Entry 7XYB (electron microscopy, 3.70 A resolution); this record covers chains D and T of the 9 polymer chains in the assembly.

[Chain D]
Molecule: DNA-directed RNA polymerase subunit beta'
Organism: Pseudomonas aeruginosa
Notes: EC 2.7.7.6
UniProt: Q9HWC9 (RPOC_PSEAE); numbering as in UniProt (aligned over 1-1399)
Amino-acid sequence (1399 residues; row label = number of the first residue in the row):
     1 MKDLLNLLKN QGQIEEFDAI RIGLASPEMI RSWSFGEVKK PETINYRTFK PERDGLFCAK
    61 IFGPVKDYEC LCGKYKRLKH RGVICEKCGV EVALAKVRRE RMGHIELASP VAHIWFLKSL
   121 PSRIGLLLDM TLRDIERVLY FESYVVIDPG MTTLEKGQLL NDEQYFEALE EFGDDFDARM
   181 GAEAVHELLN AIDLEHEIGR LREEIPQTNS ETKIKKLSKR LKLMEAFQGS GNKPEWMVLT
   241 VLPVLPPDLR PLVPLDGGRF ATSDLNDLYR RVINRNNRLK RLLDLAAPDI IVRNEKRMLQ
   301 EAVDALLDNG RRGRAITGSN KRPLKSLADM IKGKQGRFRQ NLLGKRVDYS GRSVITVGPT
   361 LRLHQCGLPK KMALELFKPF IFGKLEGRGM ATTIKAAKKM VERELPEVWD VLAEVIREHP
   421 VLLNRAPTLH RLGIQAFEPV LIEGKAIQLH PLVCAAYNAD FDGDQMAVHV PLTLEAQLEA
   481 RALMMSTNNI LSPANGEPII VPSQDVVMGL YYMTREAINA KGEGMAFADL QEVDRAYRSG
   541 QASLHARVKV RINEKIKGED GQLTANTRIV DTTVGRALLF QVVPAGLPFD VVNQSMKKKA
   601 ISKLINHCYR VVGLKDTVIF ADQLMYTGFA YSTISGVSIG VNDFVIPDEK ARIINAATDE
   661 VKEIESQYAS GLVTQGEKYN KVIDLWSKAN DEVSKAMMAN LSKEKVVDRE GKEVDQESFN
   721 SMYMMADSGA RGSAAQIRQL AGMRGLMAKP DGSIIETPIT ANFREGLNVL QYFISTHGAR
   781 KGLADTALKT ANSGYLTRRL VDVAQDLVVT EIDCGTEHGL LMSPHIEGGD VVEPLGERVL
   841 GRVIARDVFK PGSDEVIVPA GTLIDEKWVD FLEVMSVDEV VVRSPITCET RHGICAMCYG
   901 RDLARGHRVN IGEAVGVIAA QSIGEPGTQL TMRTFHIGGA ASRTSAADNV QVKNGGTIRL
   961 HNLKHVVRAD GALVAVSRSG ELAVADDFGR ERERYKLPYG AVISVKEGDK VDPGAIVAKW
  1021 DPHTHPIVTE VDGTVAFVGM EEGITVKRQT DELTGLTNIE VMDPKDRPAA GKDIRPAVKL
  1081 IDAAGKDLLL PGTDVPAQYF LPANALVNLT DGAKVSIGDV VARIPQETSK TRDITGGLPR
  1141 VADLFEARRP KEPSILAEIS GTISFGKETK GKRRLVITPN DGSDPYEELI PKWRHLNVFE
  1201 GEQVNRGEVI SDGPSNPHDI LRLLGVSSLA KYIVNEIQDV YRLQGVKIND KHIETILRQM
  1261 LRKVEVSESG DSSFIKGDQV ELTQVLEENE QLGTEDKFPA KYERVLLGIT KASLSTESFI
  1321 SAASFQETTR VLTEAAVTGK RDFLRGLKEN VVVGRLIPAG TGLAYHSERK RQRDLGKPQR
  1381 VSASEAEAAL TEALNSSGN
Not modelled in the structure: 1-15, 932-946, 1127-1134, 1377-1399
UniProt features mapped onto this chain:
  - binding site (Zn(2+)): Cys-70, Cys-72, Cys-85, Cys-88, Cys-814, Cys-888, Cys-895, Cys-898
  - binding site (Mg(2+)): Asp-460, Asp-462, Asp-464
Cystine bridges: Cys-888/Cys-895
Ion coordination: Mg2+: Asp-460, Asp-462, Asp-464 (shared with 1 residue of chain R)

[Chain T]
Molecule: template strand DNA
Sequence (79 nucleotides; each row starts with the number of its first residue):
     1 CTACCACAAC GAGGTACCTC TCCACCACTC ACCCAAAATT TAAATCCCAC CCTTCCAACT
    61 TAACACTCAC TAACTCCAT
Not modelled in the structure: 1, 29-79

[Interface between chain D and chain T]
Contacting residue pairs (21; chain D residue first):
  Ser-210(D) with DT2(T), hydrogen bond to the phosphate
  Glu-211(D) with DA3(T), phosphate contact
  Arg-270(D) with DA24(T), base contact
  Arg-311(D) with DG11(T), salt bridge to the phosphate
  Gly-318(D) with DA24(T), sugar contact
  Ser-319(D) with DA24(T), hydrogen bond to the phosphate; DC25(T), hydrogen bond to the phosphate
  Arg-346(D) with DC17(T), salt bridge to the phosphate
  Arg-352(D) with DC17(T), sugar contact
  Pro-427(D) with DG14(T), base contact
  Thr-790(D) with DG14(T), sugar contact
  Ala-791(D) with DG14(T), sugar contact
  Gly-794(D) with DG14(T), sugar contact
  Tyr-795(D) with DA12(T), phosphate contact; DG13(T), sugar contact; DG14(T), sugar contact
  Arg-798(D) with DG13(T), salt bridge to the phosphate
  Gln-1326(D) with DA12(T), sugar contact
  Glu-1327(D) with DG11(T), phosphate contact; DA12(T), hydrogen bond to the phosphate
  Thr-1329(D) with DG11(T), phosphate contact
Other interface residues (no listed pair), chain D (21 interface residues in all): Lys-213, Ala-426, Gln-465, Arg-1330
Other interface residues (no listed pair), chain T (12 interface residues in all): DC10, DT15, DA16

[In short]
21 residues of chain D face 12 of chain T across their interface, with 4 hydrogen bonds and 3 salt bridges.
Among the polar pairs are Ser-210(D)/DT2(T), Ser-319(D)/DA24(T) and Ser-319(D)/DC25(T). From UniProt: 8
Zn2+-binding residues and 3 Mg2+-binding residues on chain D.
Chain D is DNA-directed RNA polymerase subunit beta' (Pseudomonas aeruginosa) and chain T is template strand
DNA; the structure, The cryo-EM structure of an AlpA-loaded complex, was determined by electron microscopy,
deposited together with 7XYA.
